Entry 8Q6R (X-ray diffraction, 1.90 A resolution); this record covers chains A and D of the 3 polymer chains in the assembly.

Chain A:
Name: The properdin specific VHH TPP-3077
Source organism: Lama glama
Notes: antibody fragment or engineered binder
Chain sequence (125 residues; each row starts with the number of its first residue):
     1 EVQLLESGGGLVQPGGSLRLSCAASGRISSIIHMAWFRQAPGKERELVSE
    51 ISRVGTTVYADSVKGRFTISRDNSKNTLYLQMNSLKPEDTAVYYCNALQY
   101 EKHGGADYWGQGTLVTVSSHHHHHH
Unresolved in the structure: 120-125
Disulfides: Cys22-Cys95
Ligand contacts:
  - glycocholic acid (GCH), molecule 1: Gln39, Ala40, Pro41, Thr90, Ala91, Val92, Leu114, Ser118
  - glycocholic acid (GCH), molecule 2: Val92, Gln111, Gly112, Thr113, Leu114
  - alpha-D-mannopyranose (MAN): Tyr59, Asp61, Lys64

Chain D:
Name: Properdin
Source organism: Homo sapiens
UniProtKB: P27918 (PROP_HUMAN); residue numbers follow UniProt; this construct covers 256-469
Chain sequence (221 residues; numbered 255 to 475; the number before each row is that of its first residue):
   255 GVAGGWGPWGPVSPCPVTCGLGQTMEQRTCNHPVPQHGGPFCAGDATRTH
   305 ICNTAVPCPVDGEWDSWGEWSPCIRRNMKSISCQEIPGQQSRGRTCRGRK
   355 FDGHRCAGQQQDIRHCYSIQHCPLKGSWSEWSTWGLCMPPCGPNPTRARQ
   405 RLCTPLLPKYPPTVSMVEGQGEKNVTFWGRPLPRCEELQGQKLVVEEKRP
   455 CLHVPACKDPEEEELHHHHHH
Unresolved in the structure: 466-475
Disulfides: Cys269-Cys306, Cys273-Cys312, Cys284-Cys296, Cys327-Cys370, Cys337-Cys376, Cys350-Cys360, Cys391-Cys455, Cys395-Cys461, Cys407-Cys439
Glycans and other covalent adducts: alpha-D-mannopyranose (MAN) linked to Trp260, Trp263, Trp318, Trp321, Trp324, Trp382, Trp385, Trp388; glycan linked to Thr272; N-acetylglucosamine (NAG) linked to Asn428
Construct notes: expression tag (255, 470-475)

Chain A / chain D interface:
Residue-residue contacts - 28 pairs, chain A then chain D:
  His33(A) - Asp356(D)  hydrogen bond (side chain-backbone)
  His33(A) - Gly357(D)  hydrogen bond (side chain-backbone)
  His33(A) - His358(D)
  Ala35(A) - Arg359(D)
  Phe37(A) - Arg359(D)
  Gly42(A) - Ile367(D)
  Lys43(A) - Gln363(D)
  Glu44(A) - Gln365(D)
  Glu46(A) - Gly362(D)
  Glu46(A) - Gln363(D)  hydrogen bond (side chain-backbone)
  Leu47(A) - Arg359(D)
  Leu47(A) - Cys360(D)
  Leu47(A) - Ala361(D)
  Leu47(A) - Gly362(D)  hydrogen bond (backbone-backbone)
  Glu50(A) - His358(D)  salt bridge
  Glu50(A) - Arg359(D)  salt bridge
  Ser52(A) - His358(D)
  Thr56(A) - His358(D)  hydrogen bond
  Val58(A) - His358(D)
  Tyr59(A) - Ala361(D)
  Ala60(A) - Ala361(D)
  Ala60(A) - Gly362(D)
  Asn96(A) - Arg359(D)  hydrogen bond
  Leu98(A) - Arg353(D)
  Leu98(A) - Arg359(D)
  Tyr100(A) - Asp356(D)
  Glu101(A) - Asp356(D)  hydrogen bond (backbone-side chain)
  Asp107(A) - Arg359(D)  salt bridge
Interface residues without a listed pair, chain A (24 interface residues in all): Ile32, Val48, Ile51, Thr57, Gln99
Interface residues without a listed pair, chain D (12 interface residues in all): Phe355

Summary:
24 residues of chain A face 12 of chain D across their interface; the contacts include 7 hydrogen bonds and 3
salt bridges. Polar pairs include Glu50(A)-His358(D), Glu50(A)-Arg359(D) and Asp107(A)-Arg359(D). Ligands of
chain A: glycocholic acid and alpha-D-mannopyranose.
Here chain A is the properdin specific VHH TPP-3077 (Lama glama) and chain D is Properdin (Homo sapiens).
Entry 8Q6R (Structure of complement FP in complex with the TPP-3077 VHH) was determined by X-ray diffraction,
deposited together with 8Q78.
